Entry 1LUL (X-ray diffraction, 3.30 A resolution); this record covers chains A and B.

Chain A (and B):
Molecule: Lectin DB58
From: Vigna unguiculata subsp. cylindrica
Notes: chain B of this document is another copy of the same molecule, construct and numbering; everything in this record applies to it too
UniProtKB: P19588 (LEC5_DOLBI); residues 1-253 here correspond to UniProt positions 23-275 (UniProt number = residue number + 22)
Chain sequence (253 residues; row label = number of the first residue in the row):
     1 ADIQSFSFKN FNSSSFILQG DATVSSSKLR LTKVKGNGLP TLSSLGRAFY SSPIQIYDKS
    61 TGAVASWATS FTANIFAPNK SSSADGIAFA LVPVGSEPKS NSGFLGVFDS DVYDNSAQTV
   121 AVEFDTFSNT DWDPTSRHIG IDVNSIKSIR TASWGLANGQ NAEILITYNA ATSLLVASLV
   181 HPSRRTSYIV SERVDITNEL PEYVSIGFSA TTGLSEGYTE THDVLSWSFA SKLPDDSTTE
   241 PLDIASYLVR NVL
Unresolved in the structure: 12-13, 102-103, 131, 216-217, 236-253 (chain B: 12-13, 102-103, 131, 216-217)
Swiss-Prot annotation at these positions:
  - glycosylation (N-linked (GlcNAc...) asparagine): Asn12, Asn79
Ion coordination: Mn2+: Glu123, Asp125, Asp133, His138; Ca2+: Asp125, Phe127, Asn129, Asp133

Interface between chain A and chain B:
Pairs across the interface (40):
  Ser7(A) - Asp243(B)
  Ser66(A) - Val249(B)
  Ser66(A) - Leu253(B)
  Trp67(A) - Val249(B)
  Trp67(A) - Leu253(B)
  Ala68(A) - Ala245(B)
  Ala68(A) - Val249(B)
  Ser70(A) - Ala245(B)
  Glu163(A) - Asn169(B)  hydrogen bond
  Leu165(A) - Ile244(B)  hydrophobic
  Thr167(A) - Leu248(B)
  Asn169(A) - Glu163(B)
  Asn169(A) - Leu253(B)
  Leu174(A) - Val180(B)  hydrophobic
  Val180(A) - Leu174(B)  hydrophobic
  Pro182(A) - Thr172(B)
  Pro182(A) - Leu174(B)  hydrophobic
  Arg185(A) - Leu174(B)
  Arg185(A) - Ser191(B)  hydrogen bond (backbone-side chain)
  Arg185(A) - Glu192(B)  salt bridge
  Arg185(A) - Arg193(B)
  Thr186(A) - Ser191(B)
  Ser187(A) - Ile189(B)
  Ser187(A) - Val190(B)
  Ser187(A) - Ser191(B)  hydrogen bond
  Tyr188(A) - Ile189(B)
  Ile189(A) - Ser187(B)
  Ile189(A) - Tyr188(B)
  Ile189(A) - Ile189(B)  hydrophobic
  Ser191(A) - Arg185(B)  hydrogen bond (side chain-backbone)
  Ser191(A) - Thr186(B)
  Ser191(A) - Ser187(B)  hydrogen bond
  Glu192(A) - Arg185(B)  salt bridge
  Ser228(A) - Asp243(B)  hydrogen bond
  Ser228(A) - Ala245(B)
  Phe229(A) - Ala245(B)
  Ala230(A) - Ala245(B)
  Ala230(A) - Val249(B)
  Lys232(A) - Val249(B)  hydrogen bond (side chain-backbone)
  Lys232(A) - Leu253(B)  hydrogen bond (side chain-backbone)
Interface residues without a listed pair, chain A (29 interface residues in all): Thr69, Tyr168, Thr172, Val190, Arg193, Ser231
Interface residues without a listed pair, chain B (25 interface residues in all): Leu165, Val176, Pro182, Ser246, Arg250

Summary:
Chain A and chain B form an interface of 29 and 25 residues respectively; the contacts include 8 hydrogen
bonds and 2 salt bridges. Among the polar pairs are Arg185(A)-Glu192(B), Glu163(A)-Asn169(B) and
Arg185(A)-Ser191(B). Glu123(A), Asp125(A), Asp133(A) and His138(A) coordinate Mn2+.
Both chains are Lectin DB58 (Vigna unguiculata subsp. cylindrica). Entry 1LUL (DB58, a legume lectin from
dolichos biflorus) was determined by X-ray diffraction together with 1BJQ, 1LU1 and 1LU2 from the same study.
